Entry 4FKA (X-ray diffraction, 1.08 A resolution); this record covers chains A and B.

== Chain A ==
Molecule: Insulin A chain
Source organism: Homo sapiens
UniProt: P01308 (INS_HUMAN); residues 1-21 here correspond to UniProt positions 90-110 (UniProt number = residue number + 89)
Sequence (21 residues; numbered 1 to 21; the number before each row is that of its first residue):
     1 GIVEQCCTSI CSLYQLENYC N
Cystine bridges: Cys-6/Cys-11

== Chain B ==
Molecule: Insulin B chain
Source organism: Homo sapiens
UniProt: P01308 (INS_HUMAN); residues 1-30 here correspond to UniProt positions 25-54 (UniProt number = residue number + 24)
Sequence (30 residues; row label = number of the first residue in the row):
     1 FVNQHLCGSH LVEALYLVCG ERGFFYTPKT
Ion coordination: Na+ near Val-2 (its only coordinating residue here); Mn2+ near His-10 (its only coordinating residue here)

== Interface between chain A and chain B ==
Pairs across the interface (39; chain A residue first):
  Gly-1(A) / Lys-29(B)
  Val-3(A) / Leu-11(B)  hydrophobic
  Val-3(A) / Tyr-26(B)
  Val-3(A) / Thr-27(B)
  Val-3(A) / Pro-28(B)
  Glu-4(A) / Pro-28(B)
  Glu-4(A) / Lys-29(B)  hydrogen bond (side chain-backbone)
  Cys-6(A) / His-5(B)
  Cys-6(A) / Leu-6(B)  hydrogen bond (backbone-backbone)
  Cys-6(A) / Leu-11(B)  hydrophobic
  Cys-7(A) / His-5(B)  hydrogen bond (backbone-side chain)
  Cys-7(A) / Leu-6(B)  hydrogen bond (backbone-backbone)
  Cys-7(A) / Cys-7(B)  disulfide
  Ser-9(A) / His-5(B)
  Ile-10(A) / Asn-3(B)
  Ile-10(A) / Gln-4(B)
  Cys-11(A) / Asn-3(B)
  Cys-11(A) / Gln-4(B)  hydrogen bond (backbone-backbone)
  Ser-12(A) / Asn-3(B)
  Leu-13(A) / Phe-1(B)  hydrophobic
  Leu-13(A) / Gln-4(B)
  Leu-13(A) / Val-18(B)  hydrophobic
  Tyr-14(A) / Phe-1(B)
  Leu-16(A) / Leu-11(B)  hydrophobic
  Leu-16(A) / Ala-14(B)  hydrophobic
  Leu-16(A) / Leu-15(B)
  Glu-17(A) / Val-18(B)
  Glu-17(A) / Arg-22(B)  salt bridge
  Tyr-19(A) / Leu-15(B)  hydrophobic
  Tyr-19(A) / Phe-24(B)
  Tyr-19(A) / Phe-25(B)  hydrogen bond (backbone-backbone)
  Tyr-19(A) / Thr-27(B)
  Cys-20(A) / Cys-19(B)  disulfide
  Cys-20(A) / Arg-22(B)
  Cys-20(A) / Gly-23(B)
  Asn-21(A) / Arg-22(B)
  Asn-21(A) / Gly-23(B)  hydrogen bond (backbone-backbone)
  Asn-21(A) / Phe-24(B)
  Asn-21(A) / Phe-25(B)
Also at the interface, not in a pair above, chain A (17 interface residues in all): Ile-2
Cross-chain cystine bridges: Cys-7(A)/Cys-7(B), Cys-20(A)/Cys-19(B)

== In short ==
Chain A and chain B form an interface of 17 and 19 residues respectively; the contacts include 2 disulfide
bonds, 7 hydrogen bonds and 1 salt bridge. Among the polar pairs are Glu-17(A)/Arg-22(B), Glu-4(A)/Lys-29(B)
and Cys-7(A)/His-5(B).
Chain A is Insulin A chain and chain B is Insulin B chain, both from Homo sapiens; the structure, High
resolution structure of the manganese derivative of insulin, was determined by X-ray diffraction.
